PDB entry 5YEM | X-ray diffraction, 1.49 A resolution | chains A and B of the 4 polymer chains in the assembly

[Chain A (and B)]
Name: Catalase
From: Mycothermus thermophilus
Notes: EC 1.11.1.6; chain B of this document is another copy of the same molecule, construct and numbering; everything in this record applies to it too
UniProtKB: M4GGR5 (M4GGR5_9PEZI); residues 21-698 here correspond to UniProt positions 40-717 (UniProt number = residue number + 19)
Chain sequence (678 residues; row label = number of the first residue in the row):
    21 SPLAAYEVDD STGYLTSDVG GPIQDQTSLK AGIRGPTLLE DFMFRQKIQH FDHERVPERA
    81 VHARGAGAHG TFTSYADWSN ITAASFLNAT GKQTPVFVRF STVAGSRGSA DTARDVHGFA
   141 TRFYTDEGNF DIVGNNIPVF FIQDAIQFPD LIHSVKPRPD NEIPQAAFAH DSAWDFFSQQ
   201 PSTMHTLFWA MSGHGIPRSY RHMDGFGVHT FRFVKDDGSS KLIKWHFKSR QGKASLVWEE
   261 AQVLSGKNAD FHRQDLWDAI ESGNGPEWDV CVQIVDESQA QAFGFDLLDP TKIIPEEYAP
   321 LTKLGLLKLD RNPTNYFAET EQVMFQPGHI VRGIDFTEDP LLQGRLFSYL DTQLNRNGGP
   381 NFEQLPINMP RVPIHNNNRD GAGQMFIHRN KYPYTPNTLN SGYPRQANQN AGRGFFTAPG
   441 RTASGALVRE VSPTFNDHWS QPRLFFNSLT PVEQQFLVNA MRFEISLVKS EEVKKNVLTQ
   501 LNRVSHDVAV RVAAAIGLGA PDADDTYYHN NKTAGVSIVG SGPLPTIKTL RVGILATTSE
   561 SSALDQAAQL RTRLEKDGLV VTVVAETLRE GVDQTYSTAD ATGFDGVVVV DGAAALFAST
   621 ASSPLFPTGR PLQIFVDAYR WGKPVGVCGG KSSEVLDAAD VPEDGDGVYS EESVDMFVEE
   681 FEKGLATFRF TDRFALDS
Construct notes: engineered mutation Phe188 (Thr207 in M4GGR5)
From the paper describing this entry:
  - mutagenesis - T188F: decreased catalytic activity
  - mutagenesis - T188F, E484I: increased catalytic activity on catechol
  - mutagenesis - E484D: unchanged catalytic activity

[Chain A / chain B interface]
Contacting residue pairs (76; chain A residue first):
  Ala51(A) - Ala51(B)  hydrophobic
  Pro56(A) - Leu58(B)  hydrophobic
  Thr57(A) - Leu58(B)
  Thr57(A) - Leu59(B)  hydrogen bond (backbone-backbone)
  Leu58(A) - Pro56(B)  hydrophobic
  Leu58(A) - Thr57(B)
  Leu58(A) - Leu58(B)  hydrophobic
  Leu59(A) - Thr57(B)  hydrogen bond (backbone-backbone)
  Leu59(A) - Leu59(B)
  Leu59(A) - Phe64(B)  hydrophobic
  Glu60(A) - Pro56(B)
  Phe64(A) - Leu59(B)  hydrophobic
  Asp170(A) - Tyr414(B)
  Asp170(A) - Thr415(B)  hydrogen bond (side chain-backbone)
  His173(A) - Asn397(B)
  His173(A) - Pro413(B)  hydrogen bond (side chain-backbone)
  Ser174(A) - Tyr414(B)
  Arg178(A) - Lys411(B)
  Arg178(A) - Tyr412(B)
  Pro179(A) - Lys411(B)
  Pro179(A) - Pro413(B)
  Asp180(A) - Lys411(B)
  Asp191(A) - Leu419(B)
  Ser192(A) - Tyr414(B)
  Asp195(A) - Tyr414(B)  hydrogen bond
  Asp195(A) - Asn417(B)
  Asp195(A) - Thr418(B)  hydrogen bond
  Asp195(A) - Leu419(B)  hydrogen bond (side chain-backbone)
  Phe196(A) - Thr415(B)
  Phe196(A) - Pro416(B)
  Gln199(A) - Pro416(B)
  Gln199(A) - Thr418(B)
  Gln200(A) - Pro416(B)
  Phe367(A) - Phe367(B)  hydrophobic
  Asp371(A) - Leu374(B)
  Leu374(A) - Asp371(B)
  Asn397(A) - His173(B)
  Lys411(A) - Arg178(B)
  Lys411(A) - Pro179(B)
  Lys411(A) - Asp180(B)
  Tyr412(A) - Arg178(B)
  Pro413(A) - His173(B)  hydrogen bond (backbone-side chain)
  Pro413(A) - Pro179(B)
  Tyr414(A) - Asp170(B)
  Tyr414(A) - Ser174(B)
  Tyr414(A) - Ser192(B)
  Tyr414(A) - Asp195(B)  hydrogen bond
  Tyr414(A) - Phe196(B)  hydrophobic
  Thr415(A) - Asp170(B)  hydrogen bond (backbone-side chain)
  Thr415(A) - Phe196(B)
  Pro416(A) - Phe196(B)
  Pro416(A) - Gln199(B)
  Pro416(A) - Gln200(B)
  Asn417(A) - Asp195(B)
  Thr418(A) - Asp195(B)  hydrogen bond
  Thr418(A) - Gln199(B)
  Leu419(A) - Asp191(B)
  Leu419(A) - Ser192(B)
  Leu419(A) - Asp195(B)  hydrogen bond (backbone-side chain)
  Thr437(A) - Arg449(B)  hydrogen bond
  Arg441(A) - Ala446(B)
  Arg441(A) - Leu447(B)  hydrogen bond (backbone-backbone)
  Thr442(A) - Gly445(B)
  Thr442(A) - Leu447(B)
  Ala443(A) - Ala443(B)
  Ala443(A) - Ser444(B)
  Ala443(A) - Gly445(B)  hydrogen bond (backbone-backbone)
  Ser444(A) - Ala443(B)
  Ser444(A) - Ser444(B)
  Gly445(A) - Thr442(B)
  Gly445(A) - Ala443(B)  hydrogen bond (backbone-backbone)
  Ala446(A) - Arg441(B)
  Leu447(A) - Arg441(B)  hydrogen bond (backbone-backbone)
  Leu447(A) - Thr442(B)
  Leu447(A) - Ala443(B)  hydrophobic
  Arg449(A) - Thr437(B)  hydrogen bond
Interface residues without a listed pair, chain A (46 interface residues in all): Arg65, Glu358, Arg399, Val493, Asn496
Interface residues without a listed pair, chain B (47 interface residues in all): Glu60, Arg65, Glu358, Arg399, Glu492, Val493, Asn496

[Summary]
46 residues of chain A and 47 residues of chain B are in contact; the contacts include 18 hydrogen bonds.
Polar pairs include Asp170(A)-Thr415(B), His173(A)-Pro413(B) and Asp195(A)-Tyr414(B). From the paper: T188F
and E484I of chain A increase catalytic activity on catechol; T188F of chain A reduces catalytic activity.
Both chains are Catalase (Mycothermus thermophilus). Entry 5YEM (CATPO mutant - T188F) was determined by X-ray
diffraction together with 7WCA and 7VN0 from the same study.
